PDB entry 6EE8 | electron microscopy, 3.92 A resolution | chains F and J of the 10 polymer chains in the assembly

[Chain F]
Molecule: RNA polymerase sigma factor SigA
Source organism: Mycobacterium tuberculosis
UniProt: P9WGI0 (SIGA_MYCTO); residues 1-528 here = UniProt positions 1-528
Sequence (531 residues; numbered -2 to 528; the number before each row is that of its first residue; numbers below 1 keep their minus sign (Gly-2 is residue -2)):
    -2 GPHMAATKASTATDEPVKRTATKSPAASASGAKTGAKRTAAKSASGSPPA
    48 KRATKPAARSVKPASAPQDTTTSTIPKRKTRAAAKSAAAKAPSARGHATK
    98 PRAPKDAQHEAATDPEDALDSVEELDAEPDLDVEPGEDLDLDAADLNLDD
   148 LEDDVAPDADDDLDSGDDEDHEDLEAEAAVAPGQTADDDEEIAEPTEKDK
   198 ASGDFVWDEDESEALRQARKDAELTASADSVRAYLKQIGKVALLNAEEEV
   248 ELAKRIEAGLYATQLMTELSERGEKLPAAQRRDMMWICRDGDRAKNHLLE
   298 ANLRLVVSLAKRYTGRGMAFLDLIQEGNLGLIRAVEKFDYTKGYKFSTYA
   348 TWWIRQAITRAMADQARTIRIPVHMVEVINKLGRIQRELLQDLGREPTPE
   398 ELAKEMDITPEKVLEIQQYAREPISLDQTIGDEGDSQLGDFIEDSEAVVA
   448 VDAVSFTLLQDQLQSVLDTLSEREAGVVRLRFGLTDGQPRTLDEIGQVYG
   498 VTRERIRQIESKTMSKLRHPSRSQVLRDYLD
Disordered / not traced: -2 to 208, 528
Construct notes: expression tag (-2 to 0)
Swiss-Prot annotation at these positions:
  - DNA-binding region: Leu489 to Ser508 (H-T-H motif)
  - region: Ala225 to Ala259 (Sigma-70 factor domain-1)
  - motif: Asp319 to Gln322 (Interaction with polymerase core subunit RpoC)

[Chain J]
Molecule: RNA polymerase-binding protein RbpA
Source organism: Mycobacterium tuberculosis
UniProt: P9WHJ4 (RBPA_MYCTO); numbering as in UniProt (aligned over 1-111)
Sequence (111 residues; numbered 1 to 111; the number before each row is that of its first residue):
     1 MADRVLRGSRLGAVSYETDRNHDLAPRQIARYRTDNGEEFEVPFADDAEI
    51 PGTWLCRNGMEGTLIEGDLPEPKKVKPPRTHWDMLLERRSIEELEELLKE
   101 RLELIRSRRRG
Disordered / not traced: 1-3

[Chain F / chain J interface]
Residue-residue contacts (45; chain F residue first):
  Glu248(F) with Arg101(J), salt bridge
  Lys251(F) with Leu97(J); Arg101(J)
  Arg252(F) with Arg101(J)
  Ile253(F) with His81(J)
  Glu254(F) with Leu85(J); Arg88(J), salt bridge; Arg89(J), salt bridge
  Leu257(F) with His81(J); Trp82(J); Leu85(J), hydrophobic
  Tyr258(F) with Trp82(J), hydrophobic; Ile91(J), hydrophobic; Leu94(J); Glu95(J); Leu98(J), hydrophobic
  Gln261(F) with Trp82(J), hydrogen bond
  Leu262(F) with Leu98(J), hydrophobic
  Arg279(F) with Arg109(J)
  Asp280(F) with Ile105(J)
  Trp283(F) with Ile105(J), hydrophobic; Arg108(J)
  Ile284(F) with Arg101(J)
  Glu333(F) with His81(J), hydrogen bond (backbone-side chain); Met84(J); Arg88(J)
  Lys334(F) with Glu87(J)
  Phe335(F) with Arg88(J), hydrogen bond (backbone-side chain)
  Asp336(F) with Arg88(J), salt bridge; Arg89(J), salt bridge
  Tyr337(F) with Arg89(J)
  Thr338(F) with Arg89(J)
  Phe438(F) with Leu6(J)
  Ile439(F) with Leu6(J); Gly8(J)
  Glu440(F) with Leu6(J), hydrogen bond (backbone-backbone); Arg7(J), salt bridge; Gly8(J), hydrogen bond (backbone-backbone)
  Ser442(F) with Arg7(J); Gly8(J), hydrogen bond (side chain-backbone); Ser9(J)
  Glu443(F) with Val14(J)
  Phe453(F) with Tyr16(J), hydrophobic
  Asp483(F) with Arg20(J), hydrogen bond (backbone-side chain); Asp23(J)
Interface residues without a listed pair, chain F (32 interface residues in all): Ala255, Ala259, Ala276, Val332, Asp441, Gln457
Interface residues without a listed pair, chain J (27 interface residues in all): Val5, Arg10, Thr18

[Overview]
32 residues of chain F and 27 residues of chain J are in contact; the contacts include 7 hydrogen bonds and 6
salt bridges. Among the polar pairs are Glu248(F)-Arg101(J), Glu254(F)-Arg88(J) and Glu254(F)-Arg89(J).
Chain F is RNA polymerase sigma factor SigA and chain J is RNA polymerase-binding protein RbpA, both from
Mycobacterium tuberculosis; the structure, Mycobacterium tuberculosis RNAP promoter unwinding intermediate
complex with RbpA/CarD and AP3 promoter, was determined by electron microscopy together with 6EDT, 6EEC and
6M7J from the same study.
